Entry 1PVM (X-ray diffraction, 1.50 A resolution); this record covers chains A and B.

# Chain A (and B)
Name: conserved hypothetical protein Ta0289
From: Thermoplasma acidophilum DSM 1728
Notes: fragment: cbs domain; chain B of this document is another copy of the same molecule, construct and numbering; everything in this record applies to it too
UniProtKB: Q9HLD9 (Q9HLD9_THEAC); numbering as in UniProt (aligned over 1-178)
Amino-acid sequence (184 residues; row label = number of the first residue in the row; numbers below 1 keep their minus sign (Val-5 is residue -5)):
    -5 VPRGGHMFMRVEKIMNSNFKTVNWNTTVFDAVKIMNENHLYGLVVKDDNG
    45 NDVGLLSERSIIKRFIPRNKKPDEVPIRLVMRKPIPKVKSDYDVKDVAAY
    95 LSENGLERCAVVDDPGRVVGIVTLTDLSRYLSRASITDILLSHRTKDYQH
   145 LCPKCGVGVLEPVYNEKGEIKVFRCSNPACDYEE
Disordered / not traced: -5 to 0 (chain B: fully traced)
Differences from the reference sequence: cloning artifact (-5 to 0); conflict Pro109 (Ser in Q9HLD9)
Metal / ion sites: Hg2+: Cys146, Cys149, Cys169, Cys174
Reported in the primary citation:
  - Hg2+ coordination: Cys146, Cys149, Cys169, Cys174
  - contacts within the chain: Pro61-Ile164 (backbone contact), Lys161-Glu163 (salt bridge), Asn63-Glu163, Arg168-Glu177 (salt bridge), Lys77-Glu178, Arg62-Glu178 (backbone contact)

# Chain A / chain B interface
Residue-residue contacts - 69 pairs, chain A then chain B:
  Phe23(A) with Ile60(B); Pro61(B); Asn63(B); Lys161(B); Gly162(B); Glu163(B)
  Val26(A) with Ile56(B); Ile60(B), hydrophobic
  Lys27(A) with Lys161(B), hydrogen bond (side chain-backbone)
  Asn30(A) with Ile56(B), hydrogen bond (side chain-backbone); Lys57(B); Pro61(B)
  His33(A) with Arg138(B), hydrogen bond (backbone-side chain); Thr139(B)
  Leu34(A) with Arg138(B)
  Tyr35(A) with Arg53(B); Lys57(B); Arg138(B)
  Glu52(A) with Arg53(B), salt bridge; Ile56(B)
  Arg53(A) with Tyr35(B); Glu52(B), salt bridge
  Ile55(A) with Ile56(B), hydrophobic
  Ile56(A) with Val26(B); Asn30(B), hydrogen bond (backbone-side chain); Glu52(B); Ile55(B), hydrophobic
  Lys57(A) with Asn30(B); His33(B); Tyr35(B)
  Phe59(A) with Ile60(B), hydrophobic
  Ile60(A) with Phe23(B); Val26(B), hydrophobic; Phe59(B), hydrophobic; Pro66(B)
  Pro61(A) with Phe23(B); Asn30(B)
  Asn63(A) with Phe23(B); Lys65(B); Pro66(B); Asp67(B), hydrogen bond
  Lys64(A) with Pro66(B)
  Lys65(A) with Asn63(B); Lys65(B)
  Pro66(A) with Ile60(B); Asn63(B); Lys64(B)
  Asp67(A) with Asn63(B), hydrogen bond
  Thr119(A) with Leu134(B); Leu135(B)
  Ser122(A) with Arg127(B); Thr131(B), hydrogen bond
  Arg123(A) with Arg127(B), hydrogen bond (backbone-side chain); Leu135(B)
  Leu125(A) with Arg127(B), hydrogen bond (backbone-side chain)
  Arg127(A) with Ser122(B); Arg123(B); Tyr124(B), hydrogen bond (side chain-backbone); Leu125(B), hydrogen bond (side chain-backbone)
  Thr131(A) with Ser122(B), hydrogen bond
  Leu134(A) with Thr119(B); Ser122(B)
  Leu135(A) with Thr119(B); Arg123(B)
  Arg138(A) with His33(B), hydrogen bond (side chain-backbone)
  Thr139(A) with His33(B)
  Lys161(A) with Phe23(B)
  Gly162(A) with Phe23(B)
  Glu163(A) with Phe23(B)
Interface residues without a listed pair, chain A (39 interface residues in all): Val22, Asn32, Leu118, Tyr124, Ser126, Ile130
Interface residues without a listed pair, chain B (36 interface residues in all): Gly-1, Val22, Leu118, Ile130

# Overview
39 residues of chain A and 36 residues of chain B are in contact; the contacts include 13 hydrogen bonds and 2
salt bridges. Among the polar pairs are Glu52(A)-Arg53(B), Lys27(A)-Lys161(B) and Asn30(A)-Ile56(B). From the
paper: Hg2+ coordination by Cys146(A), Cys149(A) and Cys169(A) among others; contacts within the chain
involving Pro61(A), Ile164(A) and Glu163(A) among others.
Both chains are conserved hypothetical protein Ta0289 (Thermoplasma acidophilum DSM 1728). Entry 1PVM (Crystal
Structure of a Conserved CBS Domain Protein TA0289 of Unknown Function from Thermoplasma acidophilum) was
determined by X-ray diffraction (same publication as 2QH1).
